PDB entry 4DV1 | X-ray diffraction, 3.85 A resolution | chains A and E of the 21 polymer chains in the assembly

== Chain A ==
Molecule: 16S rRNA
Source organism: Thermus thermophilus
Sequence (1522 nucleotides; each row starts with the number of its first residue; note: 42 numbers in that range are skipped by the numbering (no residue carries them; nothing is unmodelled there); a row labelled like 190A-190L holds insertion residues (190A, then the next letters in order); numbering starts at 0):
     0 UUUGUUGGAG AGUUUGAUCC GGGCUCAGGG UGAACGCUGG CGGCGUGCCU AAGACAUGCA
    60 AGUCGUGCGG G
    73 CCGCGGGGUU UU
    88 ACUCCG
    95 UGGUC
   101 AGCGGCGGAC GGGUGAGUAA CGCGUGGGU
  129A G
   130 ACCUACCCGG AAGAGGGGGA CAACCCGGGG AAACUCGGGC UAAUCCCCCA UGUGGACCCG
   190 C
190A-190L CCCUUGGGGUGU
   191 GUCCAAAGGG CUUU
   216 GCCCGCUUCC GGAUGGGCCC GCGUCCCAUC AGCUAGUUGG UGGGGUAAUG GCCCACCAAG
   276 GCGACGACGG GUAGCCGGUC UGAGAGGAUG GCCGGCCACA GGGGCACUGA GACACGGGCC
   336 CCACUCCUAC GGGAGGCAGC AGUUAGGAAU CUUCCGCAAU GGGCGCAAGC CUGACGGAGC
   396 GACGCCGCUU GGAGGAAGAA GCCCUUCGGG GUGUAAACUC CUGAA
   442 CCCGGGACGA AACCCCCGAC GA
   474 GGGGACUGAC GGUACCGGG
   494 GUAAUAGCGC CGGCCAACUC CGUGCCAGCA GCCGCGGUAA UACGGAGGGC GCGAGCGUUA
   554 CCCGGAUUCA CUGGGCGUAA AGGGCGUGUA GGCGGCCUGG GGCGUCCCAU GUGAAAGACC
   614 ACGGCUCAAC CGUGGGGGAG CGUGGGAUAC GCUCAGGCUA GACGGUGGGA GAGGGUGGUG
   674 GAAUUCCCGG AGUAGCGGUG AAAUGCGCAG AUACCGGGAG GAACGCCGAU GGCGAAGGCA
   734 GCCACCUGGU CCACCCGUGA CGCUGAGGCG CGAAAGCGUG GGGAGCAAAC CGGAUUAGAU
   794 ACCCGGGUAG UCCACGCCCU AAACGAUGCG CGCUAGGUCU CUGGGUCU
   848 CCUGGGGGCC GAAGCUAACG CGUUAAGCGC GCCGCCUGGG GAGUACGGCC GCAAGGCUGA
   908 AACUCAAAGG AAUUGACGGG GGCCCGCACA AGCGGUGGAG CAUGUGGUUU AAUUCGAAGX
   968 AACGCGAAGA ACCUUACCAG GCCUUGACAU GCUAGG
 1003A G
  1004 AACCCGGGUG AAAGCCUGGG GUGCCCC
1030A-1030D GCGA
  1031 GGGGAGCCCU AGCACAGGUG CUGCAUGGCC GUCGUCAGCU CGUGCCGUGA GGUGUUGGGU
  1091 UAAGUCCCGC AACGAGCGCA ACCCCCGCCG UUAGUUGCCA GCGGUUCGGC CGGGCACUCU
  1151 AACGGGACUG CCCGCGAAA
  1171 GCGGGAGGAA GGAGGGGACG ACGUCUGGUC AGCAUGGCCC UUACGGCCUG GGCGACACAC
  1231 GUGCUACAAU GCCCACUACA AAGCGAUGCC ACCCGGCAAC GGGGAGCUAA UCGCAAAAAG
  1291 GUGGGCCCAG UUCGGAUUGG GGUCUGCAAC CCGACCCCAU GAAGCCGGAA UCGCUAGUAA
  1351 UCGCGGAUCA G
 1361A C
  1362 CAUGCCGCGG UGAAUACGUU CCCGGGCCUU GUACACACXG CCXGUXACGC CAUGGGAGCG
  1422 GGCUCUACCC GAAGUCGCCG GG
  1446 AGCCUACGGG
  1459 CAGGCGCCGA GGGUAGGGCC CGUGACUGGG GCGAAGUCGU AACAAGGUAG CUGUACCGGA
  1519 AGGUGCGGCU GGAUCCACUC CUUUCU
Unresolved in the structure: 0-4, 1534-1538
Modified residues: PSU (pseudouridine-5'-monophosphate) at position 516, 7MG (7N-methyl-8-hydroguanosine-5'-monophosphate) at position 527, M2G (N2-dimethylguanosine-5'-monophosphate) at position 966, 5MC (5-methylcytidine-5'-monophosphate) at position 967, 2MG (2N-methylguanosine-5'-monophosphate) at position 1207, 5MC (5-methylcytidine-5'-monophosphate) at position 1400, 4OC (4n,o2'-methylcytidine-5'-monophosphate) at position 1402, 5MC (5-methylcytidine-5'-monophosphate) at position 1404, 5MC (5-methylcytidine-5'-monophosphate) at position 1407, UR3 (3-methyluridine-5'-monophoshate) at position 1498, MA6 (6N-dimethyladenosine-5'-monophoshate) at position 1518, MA6 (6N-dimethyladenosine-5'-monophoshate) at position 1519, PSU (pseudouridine-5'-monophosphate) at position 1540, PSU (pseudouridine-5'-monophosphate) at position 1541
Construct notes: engineered mutation G20 (U666 in M26923.1); conflict C1534 (A2157 in M26923.1), A1535 (C2158 in M26923.1)
Bound ions: Mg2+ site 1 near U5 (its only coordinating residue here); Mg2+ site 2 near G6 (its only coordinating residue here); Mg2+ site 3 near G21 (its only coordinating residue here); Mg2+ site 4: C48, G115; Mg2+ site 5 near A53 (its only coordinating residue here); Mg2+ site 6: C58, A59, U387; Mg2+ site 7 near G105 (its only coordinating residue here); Mg2+ site 8 near G107 (its only coordinating residue here); Mg2+ site 9: A109, G331; Mg2+ site 10 near A109 (its only coordinating residue here); Mg2+ site 11 near G111 (its only coordinating residue here); Mg2+ site 12: G117, G289; 91 more Mg2+ sites not listed
Residues lining bound ligands: streptomycin (SRY): U12, U14, C526, 7MG_527, C912, A913, A914, A915, C1490, G1491

== Chain E ==
Protein: ribosomal protein S5
Source organism: Thermus thermophilus
UniProtKB: Q5SHQ5 (RS5_THET8); numbering as in UniProt (aligned over 1-162)
Sequence (162 residues; row label = number of the first residue in the row):
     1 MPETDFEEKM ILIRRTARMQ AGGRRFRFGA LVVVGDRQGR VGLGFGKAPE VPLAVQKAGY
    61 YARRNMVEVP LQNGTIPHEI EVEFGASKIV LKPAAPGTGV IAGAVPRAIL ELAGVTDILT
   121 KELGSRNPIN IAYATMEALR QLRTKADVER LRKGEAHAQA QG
Unresolved in the structure: 1-4, 155-162

== Interface between chain A and chain E ==
Pairs across the interface (74):
  G6(A) with Ala94(E), base contact; Ala95(E), hydrogen bond to the base; Thr98(E), hydrogen bond to the base; Leu119(E), sugar contact
  G7(A) with Lys92(E), hydrogen bond to the base; Leu119(E), sugar contact; Thr120(E), hydrogen bond to the sugar
  A8(A) with Ile101(E), phosphate contact; Ala102(E), hydrogen bond to the sugar; Gly103(E), sugar contact; Thr120(E), sugar contact
  G9(A) with Lys121(E), salt bridge to the phosphate; Glu122(E), hydrogen bond to the phosphate; Arg126(E), hydrogen bond to the phosphate
  A10(A) with Arg126(E), phosphate contact
  G15(A) with Met19(E), sugar contact; Arg24(E), hydrogen bond to the sugar
  A16(A) with Ala17(E), sugar contact
  U17(A) with Arg14(E), phosphate contact
  C18(A) with Arg14(E), salt bridge to the phosphate; Asn127(E), hydrogen bond to the phosphate; Asn130(E), phosphate contact
  C19(A) with Ala86(E), phosphate contact; Ser125(E), hydrogen bond to the phosphate; Asn127(E), phosphate contact; Asn130(E), hydrogen bond to the phosphate
  G20(A) with Ala86(E), phosphate contact
  G558(A) with Lys121(E), phosphate contact
  A559(A) with Lys121(E), salt bridge to the phosphate; Arg126(E), salt bridge to the phosphate
  U560(A) with Leu123(E), base contact
  A864(A) with Gly85(E), phosphate contact
  U921(A) with Arg18(E), sugar contact; Met19(E), hydrogen bond to the sugar
  G922(A) with Met19(E), sugar contact; Gln20(E), hydrogen bond to the sugar; Ala21(E), phosphate contact
  A923(A) with Ala21(E), phosphate contact
  C1069(A) with Gln20(E), phosphate contact; Arg25(E), hydrogen bond to the phosphate
  U1070(A) with Arg18(E), salt bridge to the phosphate; Gln20(E), phosphate contact; Arg25(E), salt bridge to the phosphate
  C1071(A) with Arg27(E), salt bridge to the phosphate; Pro49(E), phosphate contact
  G1072(A) with Ala48(E), phosphate contact
  U1073(A) with Lys57(E), salt bridge to the phosphate; Tyr60(E), phosphate contact
  G1074(A) with Tyr60(E), hydrogen bond to the phosphate; Tyr61(E), hydrogen bond to the phosphate; Arg64(E), salt bridge to the phosphate
  G1077(A) with Lys47(E), base contact
  U1078(A) with Phe84(E), sugar contact; Ile129(E), sugar contact; Asn130(E), hydrogen bond to the sugar; Tyr133(E), sugar contact
  G1079(A) with Arg14(E), hydrogen bond to the phosphate; Phe45(E), sugar contact; Tyr133(E), hydrogen bond to the phosphate
  A1080(A) with Arg14(E), salt bridge to the phosphate; Thr16(E), hydrogen bond to the phosphate; Phe45(E), phosphate contact; Lys47(E), phosphate contact
  G1081(A) with Thr16(E), hydrogen bond to the phosphate; Arg18(E), phosphate contact; Arg27(E), salt bridge to the phosphate
  C1192(A) with Arg25(E), hydrogen bond to the sugar
  G1193(A) with Gly22(E), sugar contact
  U1194(A) with Gly22(E), sugar contact
  C1397(A) with Arg24(E), salt bridge to the phosphate
  A1398(A) with Met19(E), base contact; Gln20(E), base contact; Gly22(E), base contact; Gly23(E), base contact
Also at the interface, not in a pair above, chain A (37 interface residues in all): U5, G1082, A1396
Also at the interface, not in a pair above, chain E (45 interface residues in all): Leu53, Ser87, Pro93, Arg107

== Overview ==
The interface between chain A and chain E involves 37 residues on one side and 45 on the other; the contacts
include 22 hydrogen bonds and 12 salt bridges. Polar contacts include G6(A)-Ala95(E), G6(A)-Thr98(E) and
G7(A)-Lys92(E). Ligands of chain A: streptomycin.
Here chain A is 16S rRNA and chain E is ribosomal protein S5, both from Thermus thermophilus. Entry 4DV1
(Crystal structure of the Thermus thermophilus 30S ribosomal subunit with a 16S rRNA mutation, U20G, bound
...) was determined by X-ray diffraction.
